6ZUB - chain A; structure by X-ray diffraction, 1.08 A resolution.

[Chain A]
Protein: Copper-containing nitrite reductase
Source organism: Achromobacter cycloclastes
Notes: EC 1.7.2.1
Reference sequence: P25006 (NIR_ACHCY); residues 7-340 here correspond to UniProt positions 45-378 (UniProt number = residue number + 38)
Chain sequence (334 residues; each row starts with the number of its first residue):
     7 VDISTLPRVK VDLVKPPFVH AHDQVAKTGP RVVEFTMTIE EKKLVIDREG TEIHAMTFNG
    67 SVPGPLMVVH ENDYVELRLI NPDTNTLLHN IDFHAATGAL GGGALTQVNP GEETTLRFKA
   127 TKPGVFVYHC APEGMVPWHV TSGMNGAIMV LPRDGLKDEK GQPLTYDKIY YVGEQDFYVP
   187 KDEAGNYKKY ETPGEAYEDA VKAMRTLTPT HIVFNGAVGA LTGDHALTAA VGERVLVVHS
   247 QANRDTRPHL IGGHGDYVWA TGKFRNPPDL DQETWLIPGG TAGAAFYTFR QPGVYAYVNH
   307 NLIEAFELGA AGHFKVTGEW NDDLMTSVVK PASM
Unresolved in the structure: 340
Bound ions: Cu ion site 1: His95, Cys136, His145, Met150; Cu ion site 2: His100, His135, His306 (together with nitrite ion)
Ligand contacts:
  - malonate ion (MLI): Gly225, Thr228, Phe312, Ala317, His319
  - nitrite ion (NO2), molecule 1: Asp98, His100, His135, His255, Ile257, His306, Leu308
  - nitrite ion (NO2), molecule 2: Trp265, Ala266, Thr267, Gly268, Lys269, Asn272, Gln278
Reported in the primary citation:
  - catalytic residues: Asp98 (citing earlier work)

[Summary]
Chain A binds nitrite ion and malonate ion. His95, Cys136, His145 and Met150 coordinate Cu ion site 1. His100,
His135 and His306 coordinate Cu ion site 2. From the paper: the catalytic residue Asp98.
Chain A is Copper-containing nitrite reductase (Achromobacter cycloclastes); the structure, Cu nitrite
reductase from Achromobacter cycloclastes: MSOX series at 170K, dose point 2, was determined by X-ray
diffraction (same publication as 6ZU6, 6ZUA, 6ZUD and 6ZUT).
